7D44 - chains A and B of the 12 polymer chains in the assembly; structure by electron microscopy, 4.00 A resolution.

# Chain A (and B)
Molecule: Translation initiation factor eIF-2B subunit alpha
Source organism: Homo sapiens
Notes: chain B of this document is another copy of the same molecule, construct and numbering; everything in this record applies to it too
Reference sequence: Q14232 (EI2BA_HUMAN); residues 1-305 here = UniProt positions 1-305
Amino-acid sequence (305 residues; each row starts with the number of its first residue):
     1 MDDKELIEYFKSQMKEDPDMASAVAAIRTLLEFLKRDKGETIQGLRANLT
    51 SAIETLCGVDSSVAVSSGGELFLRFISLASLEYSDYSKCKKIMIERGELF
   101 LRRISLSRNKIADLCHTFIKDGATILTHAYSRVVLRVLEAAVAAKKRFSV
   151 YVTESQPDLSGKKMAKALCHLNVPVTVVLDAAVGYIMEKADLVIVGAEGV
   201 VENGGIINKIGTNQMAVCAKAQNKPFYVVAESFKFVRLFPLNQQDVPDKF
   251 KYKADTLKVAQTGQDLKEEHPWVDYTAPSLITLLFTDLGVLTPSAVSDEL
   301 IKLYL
Disordered / not traced: 256-267 (chain B: 254-267)

# Chain A / chain B interface
Residue-residue contacts (47):
  Glu154(A) - Gln156(B)
  Gln156(A) - Gln156(B)
  Pro157(A) - Leu179(B)  hydrophobic
  Val175(A) - Glu268(B)
  Thr176(A) - Glu268(B)
  Thr176(A) - Glu269(B)
  Val177(A) - Glu268(B)
  Leu179(A) - Pro157(B)
  Leu179(A) - His270(B)
  Asp180(A) - Gln156(B)
  Asp180(A) - Asp180(B)
  Asp180(A) - Ala181(B)
  Ala181(A) - Gly211(B)
  Ala181(A) - Gln214(B)  hydrogen bond (backbone-side chain)
  Ala182(A) - Ile210(B)  hydrophobic
  Gly184(A) - Asn213(B)
  Tyr185(A) - Gln243(B)
  Tyr185(A) - Gln244(B)  hydrogen bond
  Tyr185(A) - Lys251(B)  hydrogen bond
  Tyr185(A) - Pro271(B)  hydrophobic
  Glu188(A) - Asn242(B)
  Glu188(A) - Gln243(B)  hydrogen bond (side chain-backbone)
  Glu188(A) - Gln244(B)  hydrogen bond (side chain-backbone)
  Ile210(A) - Ala181(B)
  Ile210(A) - Ala182(B)  hydrophobic
  Gly211(A) - Ala181(B)
  Asn213(A) - Gly184(B)  hydrogen bond (side chain-backbone)
  Gln214(A) - Asp180(B)
  Gln214(A) - Ala181(B)  hydrogen bond (side chain-backbone)
  Gln214(A) - Val183(B)
  Gln214(A) - Gly184(B)
  Gln214(A) - Gln214(B)
  Val217(A) - Cys218(B)  hydrophobic
  Val217(A) - Ala221(B)  hydrophobic
  Cys218(A) - Gln214(B)
  Cys218(A) - Val217(B)  hydrophobic
  Ala221(A) - Val217(B)  hydrophobic
  Asn242(A) - Glu188(B)  hydrogen bond
  Gln243(A) - Gly184(B)
  Gln243(A) - Tyr185(B)
  Gln243(A) - Glu188(B)  hydrogen bond (backbone-side chain)
  Gln244(A) - Glu188(B)  hydrogen bond (backbone-side chain)
  Gln244(A) - Lys189(B)
  Lys251(A) - Tyr185(B)  hydrogen bond
  Glu268(A) - Val175(B)
  His270(A) - Leu179(B)
  Pro271(A) - Tyr185(B)  hydrophobic
Interface residues without a listed pair, chain A (33 interface residues in all): Val178, Val183, Lys189, Gln222, Glu269, Asp274
Interface residues without a listed pair, chain B (32 interface residues in all): Glu154, Thr176, Val177, Tyr252, Asp274

# Summary
The interface between chain A and chain B involves 33 residues on one side and 32 on the other; the contacts
include 11 hydrogen bonds. Polar contacts include Ala181(A)-Gln214(B), Tyr185(A)-Gln244(B) and
Tyr185(A)-Lys251(B).
Both chains are Translation initiation factor eIF-2B subunit alpha (Homo sapiens). Entry 7D44 (eIF2B-eIF2(aP),
aP2 complex) was determined by electron microscopy (same publication as 7D43, 7D45 and 7D46).
